4Y77 - chains H and I of the 34 polymer chains in the assembly; structure by X-ray diffraction, 2.50 A resolution.

# Chain H
Protein: Proteasome subunit beta type-2
Organism: Saccharomyces cerevisiae (strain ATCC 204508 / S288c)
Notes: EC 3.4.25.1
Reference sequence: P25043 (PSB2_YEAST); residues 1-232 here correspond to UniProt positions 30-261 (UniProt number = residue number + 29)
Amino-acid sequence (232 residues; row label = number of the first residue in the row):
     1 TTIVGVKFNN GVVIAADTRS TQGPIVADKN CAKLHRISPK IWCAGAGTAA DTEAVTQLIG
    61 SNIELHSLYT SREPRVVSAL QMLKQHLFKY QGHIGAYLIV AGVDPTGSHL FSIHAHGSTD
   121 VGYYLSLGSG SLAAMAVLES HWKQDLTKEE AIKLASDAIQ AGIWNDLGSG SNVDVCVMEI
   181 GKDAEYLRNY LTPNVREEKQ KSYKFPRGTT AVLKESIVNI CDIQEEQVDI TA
Disordered / not traced: 223-232
Curated features (UniProtKB/Swiss-Prot):
  - active site: T1 (Nucleophile)

# Chain I
Protein: Proteasome subunit beta type-3
Organism: Saccharomyces cerevisiae (strain ATCC 204508 / S288c)
Notes: EC 3.4.25.1
Reference sequence: P25451 (PSB3_YEAST); residues 0-204 here correspond to UniProt positions 1-205 (UniProt number = residue number + 1)
Amino-acid sequence (205 residues; numbered 0 to 204; the number before each row is that of its first residue; numbering starts at 0):
     0 MSDPSSINGG IVVAMTGKDC VAIACDLRLG SQSLGVSNKF EKIFHYGHVF LGITGLATDV
    60 TTLNEMFRYK TNLYKLKEER AIEPETFTQL VSSSLYERRF GPYFVGPVVA GINSKSGKPF
   120 IAGFDLIGCI DEAKDFIVSG TASDQLFGMC ESLYEPNLEP EDLFETISQA LLNAADRDAL
   180 SGWGAVVYII KKDEVVKRYL KMRQD
Disordered / not traced: 0
Bound ions: Mg2+ site 1: A174, D177, S180; Mg2+ site 2: D204 (shared with 3 residues of chain Y)
Curated features (UniProtKB/Swiss-Prot):
  - modified residue: S30 (Phosphoserine)
  - cross-link: K69 (Glycyl lysine isopeptide (Lys-Gly) (interchain with G-Cter in ubiquitin))

# Interface between chain H and chain I
Residue-residue contacts (58; chain H residue first):
  Q22(H) - F146(I)
  I25(H) - D143(I)
  I25(H) - F146(I)  hydrophobic
  V26(H) - F146(I)
  A27(H) - D130(I)
  A27(H) - F146(I)  hydrophobic
  D28(H) - D130(I)
  D28(H) - E131(I)
  K29(H) - E150(I)  salt bridge
  A49(H) - C128(I)  hydrophobic
  A50(H) - Y95(I)
  A50(H) - I126(I)  hydrophobic
  A50(H) - C128(I)
  D51(H) - Y95(I)  hydrogen bond
  D51(H) - R98(I)  salt bridge
  A54(H) - Y95(I)
  Y90(H) - F99(I)  hydrophobic
  H93(H) - R98(I)  hydrogen bond (backbone-side chain)
  H93(H) - F99(I)
  I94(H) - F99(I)  hydrophobic
  R196(H) - E150(I)  salt bridge
  K199(H) - E150(I)
  K199(H) - S151(I)
  K199(H) - Y153(I)  hydrogen bond (side chain-backbone)
  S202(H) - E154(I)  hydrogen bond
  Y203(H) - S151(I)
  Y203(H) - L152(I)  hydrophobic
  K204(H) - E154(I)
  K204(H) - D161(I)
  F205(H) - Q168(I)
  R207(H) - E160(I)
  R207(H) - D161(I)  salt bridge
  G208(H) - E164(I)  hydrogen bond (backbone-side chain)
  T209(H) - E164(I)
  T210(H) - E164(I)  hydrogen bond
  T210(H) - S167(I)
  T210(H) - Q168(I)  hydrogen bond
  T210(H) - L199(I)
  A211(H) - L199(I)
  A211(H) - K200(I)  hydrogen bond (backbone-backbone)
  V212(H) - F163(I)  hydrophobic
  V212(H) - Y198(I)
  L213(H) - Y198(I)  hydrogen bond (backbone-backbone)
  L213(H) - L199(I)
  L213(H) - K200(I)
  K214(H) - R197(I)
  K214(H) - Y198(I)  hydrogen bond (backbone-backbone)
  E215(H) - K196(I)
  E215(H) - R197(I)  salt bridge
  S216(H) - V195(I)
  S216(H) - K196(I)  hydrogen bond (backbone-backbone)
  I217(H) - V194(I)
  V218(H) - V194(I)  hydrogen bond (backbone-backbone)
  V218(H) - K196(I)
  N219(H) - H44(I)
  I220(H) - G46(I)
  I220(H) - V194(I)  hydrophobic
  D222(H) - K74(I)  salt bridge
Also at the interface, not in a pair above, chain H (36 interface residues in all): T48, P206
Also at the interface, not in a pair above, chain I (38 interface residues in all): H47, F49, D124, G127, E158, L171, Y187, E193

# Summary
36 residues of chain H face 38 of chain I across their interface; the contacts include 12 hydrogen bonds and 6
salt bridges. Polar pairs include K29(H)-E150(I), D51(H)-R98(I) and R196(H)-E150(I). From UniProt: active-site
residue T1(H) on chain H.
Here chain H is Proteasome subunit beta type-2 and chain I is Proteasome subunit beta type-3, both from
Saccharomyces cerevisiae (strain ATCC 204508 / S288c). Entry 4Y77 (Yeast 20S proteasome in complex with
Ac-LAF-ep) was determined by X-ray diffraction together with 4Y69, 4Y6A, 4Y6V, 4Y6Z, 4Y70, 4Y74 and 34 further
entries from the same study.
